PDB entry 1TY4 | X-ray diffraction, 2.20 A resolution | chains B and C of the 4 polymer chains in the assembly

[Chain B]
Molecule: Apoptosis regulator ced-9
Source organism: Caenorhabditis elegans
Notes: fragment: bh1, bh2
Reference sequence: P41958 (CED9_CAEEL); numbering as in UniProt (aligned over 68-237)
Amino-acid sequence (170 residues; numbered 68 to 237; the number before each row is that of its first residue):
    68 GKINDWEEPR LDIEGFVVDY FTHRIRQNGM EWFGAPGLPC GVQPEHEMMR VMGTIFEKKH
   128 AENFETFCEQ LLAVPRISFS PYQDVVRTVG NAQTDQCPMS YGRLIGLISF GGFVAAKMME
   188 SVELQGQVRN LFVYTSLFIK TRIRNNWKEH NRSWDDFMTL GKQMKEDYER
Unresolved in the structure: 68-70, 237
Modified positions: Mse97, Mse115, Mse116, Mse119, Mse166, Mse185, Mse186, Mse225, Mse231 (selenomethionine; parent Met)
Differences from the reference sequence: modified residue (97, 115-116, 119, 166, 185-186, 225, 231); conflict P148 (Leu in P41958)
Swiss-Prot annotation at these positions:
  - motif: I80 to W99 (BH4), Q160 to G179 (BH1), N213 to K229 (BH2)
  - mutagenesis: Y149 (Y149N: In n1653; no effect on the interaction with ced-4. Normal elimination of presynaptic components in RME neurons in adults ...), N158 to Q160 (Significantly reduced interaction with drp-1 in vitro), G169 (G169E: In n1950; gain of function mutant. No effect on the interaction with ced-4. Impaired elimination of presynaptic components in RME neurons in adults ...), R211 to N212 (Significantly reduced interaction with drp-1 in vitro)
From the paper describing this entry:
  - mutagenesis - F146N, N158A/A159G/Q160A, R211E/N212G: decreased binding to CED-4
  - mutagenesis - Y149N: decreased stability

[Chain C]
Molecule: EGg Laying defective EGL-1, programmed cell death activator
Source organism: Caenorhabditis elegans
Reference sequence: O61667 (EGL1_CAEEL); residues 31-87 here correspond to UniProt positions 46-102 (UniProt number = residue number + 15)
Amino-acid sequence (57 residues; numbered 31 to 87; the number before each row is that of its first residue):
    31 DSSQFADDSG FFDDSEISSI GYEIGSKLAA MCDDFDAQMM SYSAHASDRS LFHRLLD
Unresolved in the structure: 31-47, 77-87
Modified positions: Mse61 (selenomethionine; parent Met); Mse69 (selenomethionine; parent Met); Mse70 (selenomethionine; parent Met)
Differences from the reference sequence: modified residue (61, 69-70)
Swiss-Prot annotation at these positions:
  - region: L58 to D66 (BH3-like)
From the paper describing this entry:
  - mutagenesis - G55E, L58A, M61A, F65A, M69A: unchanged binding to Apoptosis regulator ced-9 (chain B)
  - mutagenesis - G55E/F65A: abolished binding to Apoptosis regulator ced-9 (chain B)

[How chain B and chain C interact]
Pairs across the interface - 9 pairs, chain B then chain C:
  R77(B) with Q68(C); S71(C)
  P106(B) with A74(C)
  C107(B) with A67(C); S71(C)
  V109(B) with A67(C)
  Q110(B) with A67(C), hydrogen bond (side chain-backbone); Q68(C)
  P111(B) with D64(C)
Other interface residues (no listed pair), chain C (6 interface residues in all): Mse70
Interface features reported in the paper:
  - hot spots on chain C (mutagenesis) - G55E/L58A/F65A/M69A: abolished binding to Apoptosis regulator ced-9 (chain B)

[In short]
Chain B and chain C each contribute 6 residues to their interface, with 1 hydrogen bond. Its one
hydrogen-bonded contact is Q110(B)-A67(C). From the paper: F146N, N158A/A159G/Q160A and R211E/N212G of chain B
reduce binding to CED-4; G55E/F65A and G55E/L58A/F65A/M69A of chain C abolish binding to Apoptosis regulator
ced-9 (chain B); 11 substitutions were tested in all.
Chain B is Apoptosis regulator ced-9 and chain C is EGg Laying defective EGL-1, programmed cell death
activator, both from Caenorhabditis elegans; the structure, Crystal structure of a CED-9/EGL-1 complex, was
determined by X-ray diffraction.
